PDB entry 6ASO | X-ray diffraction, 2.71 A resolution | chains A and B of the 9 polymer chains in the assembly

[Chain A]
Name: U4/U6 snRNA-associated-splicing factor PRP24
Organism: Saccharomyces cerevisiae
Reference sequence: P49960 (PRP24_YEAST); residues 28-444 here = UniProt positions 28-444
Amino-acid sequence (424 residues; each row starts with the number of its first residue):
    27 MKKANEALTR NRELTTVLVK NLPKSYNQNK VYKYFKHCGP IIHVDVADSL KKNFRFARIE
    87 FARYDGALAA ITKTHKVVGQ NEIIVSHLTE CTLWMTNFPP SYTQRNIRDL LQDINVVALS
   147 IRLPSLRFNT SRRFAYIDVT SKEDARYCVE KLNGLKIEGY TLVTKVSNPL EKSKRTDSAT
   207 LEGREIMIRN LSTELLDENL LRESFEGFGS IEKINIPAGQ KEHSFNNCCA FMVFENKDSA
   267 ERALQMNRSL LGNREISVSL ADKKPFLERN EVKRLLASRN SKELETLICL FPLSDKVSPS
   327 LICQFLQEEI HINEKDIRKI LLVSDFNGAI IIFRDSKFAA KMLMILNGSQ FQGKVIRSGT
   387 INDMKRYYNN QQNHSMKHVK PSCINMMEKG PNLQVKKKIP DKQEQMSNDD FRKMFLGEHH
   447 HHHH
Not modelled in the structure: 27-29, 399-450
Differences from the reference sequence: initiating methionine (27); expression tag (445-450)
Metal / ion sites: Mg2+: Asp-74 (shared with 2 residues of chain I)
What the authors report for this chain:
  - mutagenesis - D361A/S362A/K363A/K367A/L369A/M370A/I371A/N373A: decreased binding to U6 snRNA-associated Sm-like protein LSm2 (chain B)
  - mutagenesis - D361A/S362A/K363A/K367A/L369A/M370A/I371A/N373A: decreased growth

[Chain B]
Name: U6 snRNA-associated Sm-like protein LSm2
Organism: Saccharomyces cerevisiae
Reference sequence: P38203 (LSM2_YEAST); residue numbers follow UniProt; this construct covers 1-95
Amino-acid sequence (95 residues; row label = number of the first residue in the row):
     1 MLFFSFFKTL VDQEVVVELK NDIEIKGTLQ SVDQFLNLKL DNISCTDEKK YPHLGSVRNI
    61 FIRGSTVRYV YLNKNMVDTN LLQDATRREV MTERK
Curated features (UniProtKB/Swiss-Prot):
  - mutagenesis: Lys-20 (K20A/E: Inviable. Decreases binding affinity for U6 snRNA), Phe-35 (F35A: Strongly reduces affinity for poly-U RNA ends), Asn-37 (N37A: Strongly reduces affinity for poly-U RNA ends), Arg-63 (R63A: Strongly reduces affinity for poly-U RNA ends)
What the authors report for this chain:
  - binding site for Saccharomyces cerevisiae strain HB_S_GIMBLETTROAD_9 chromosome XII sequence: Lys-20
  - mutagenesis - K20A, K20E: abolished growth
  - mutagenesis - K20E: decreased binding to Saccharomyces cerevisiae strain HB_S_GIMBLETTROAD_9 chromosome XII sequence
  - mutagenesis - K20E: decreased binding to U6 3'-end

[How chain A and chain B interact]
Pairs across the interface (21):
  Lys-363(A) / Lys-8(B)
  Lys-363(A) / Thr-9(B)
  Lys-363(A) / Val-11(B)  hydrogen bond (side chain-backbone)
  Lys-363(A) / Asp-12(B)  salt bridge
  Ala-366(A) / Lys-8(B)
  Ala-366(A) / Thr-9(B)
  Lys-367(A) / Thr-9(B)
  Lys-367(A) / Leu-81(B)
  Leu-369(A) / Ser-5(B)
  Met-370(A) / Ser-5(B)
  Met-370(A) / Phe-6(B)
  Met-370(A) / Leu-81(B)  hydrophobic
  Met-370(A) / Ala-85(B)  hydrophobic
  Met-370(A) / Arg-88(B)  hydrogen bond (backbone-side chain)
  Ile-371(A) / Leu-81(B)  hydrophobic
  Ile-371(A) / Arg-88(B)  hydrogen bond (backbone-side chain)
  Asn-373(A) / Arg-88(B)  hydrogen bond (backbone-side chain)
  Asn-373(A) / Glu-89(B)  hydrogen bond
  Arg-383(A) / Thr-92(B)
  Asp-389(A) / Met-1(B)
  Arg-392(A) / Gln-34(B)  hydrogen bond
Also at the interface, not in a pair above, chain A (13 interface residues in all): Gly-374, Ser-375, Thr-386
Also at the interface, not in a pair above, chain B (16 interface residues in all): Leu-2, Phe-4, Lys-95

[Overview]
The interface between chain A and chain B involves 13 residues on one side and 16 on the other, with 6
hydrogen bonds and 1 salt bridge. Among the polar pairs are Lys-363(A)/Asp-12(B), Lys-363(A)/Val-11(B) and
Met-370(A)/Arg-88(B). The paper reports a binding site for Saccharomyces cerevisiae strain HB_S_GIMBLETTROAD_9
chromosome XII sequence at Lys-20(B); K20A and K20E of chain B abolish growth.
Chain A is U4/U6 snRNA-associated-splicing factor PRP24 and chain B is U6 snRNA-associated Sm-like protein
LSm2, both from Saccharomyces cerevisiae; the structure, Structure of yeast U6 snRNP with 3'-phosphate
terminated U6 RNA, was determined by X-ray diffraction, deposited together with 5VSU.
